7NRH - chains H and A of the 3 polymer chains in the assembly; structure by electron microscopy, 19.00 A resolution (very low resolution: no residue pairs are listed; an interface is given only as per-side residue counts).

# Chain H
Name: Fab fragment HTN-Gn1 Heavy chain
Source organism: Oryctolagus cuniculus
Notes: antibody fragment or engineered binder
Amino-acid sequence (231 residues; row label = number of the first residue in the row):
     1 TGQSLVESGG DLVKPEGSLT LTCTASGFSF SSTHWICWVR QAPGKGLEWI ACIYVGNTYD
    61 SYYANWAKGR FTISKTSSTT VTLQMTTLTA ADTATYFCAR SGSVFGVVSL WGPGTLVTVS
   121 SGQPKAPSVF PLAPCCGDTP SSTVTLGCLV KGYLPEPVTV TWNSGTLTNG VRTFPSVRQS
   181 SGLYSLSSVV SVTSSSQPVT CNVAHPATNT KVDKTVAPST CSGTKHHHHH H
Disordered / not traced: 1-2, 223-231
Disulfide bonds: Cys-23/Cys-98, Cys-37/Cys-52, Cys-136/Cys-221, Cys-148/Cys-201

# Chain A
Name: Envelope polyprotein
Source organism: Hantaan orthohantavirus
UniProt: A0A077D153 (A0A077D153_9VIRU); numbering as in UniProt (aligned over 18-371)
Amino-acid sequence (365 residues; row label = number of the first residue in the row):
    16 TGSLRNVYDM KIECPHTVSF GENSVIGYVE LPPMPLADTA QMVPESSCSM DNHQSINTIT
    76 KYTQVIWRGK ADPGQSSQNS FETVSTEVDL KGTCVLKHKM VEESYRSRKS ITCYDLSCNS
   136 TFCKPTLYMI VPIHACNMMK SCLIALGPYR VQVVYERTYC MTGVLIEGKC FVPDQSVVSI
   196 IKHGIFDIAS VHVVCFFVAV KGNTYKLFEQ VKKSFESTCN DTENKVQGYY ICIVGGNSAP
   256 IYVPTLDDFR SMEAFTGIFK SPHGEDHDLA GEEIASYSIV GPANAKVPHS ASSDTLSLIA
   316 YSGIPSYSSL SILTSSTDAK HVFSPGLFPK LNHTNCDKSA IPLTWTGMID LPGYYEGTKH
   376 HHHHH
Disordered / not traced: 16-20, 265-270, 286-288, 372-380
Sequence notes: cloning artifact (16-17); expression tag (372-380)
Disulfide bonds: Cys-29/Cys-151, Cys-63/Cys-157, Cys-109/Cys-128, Cys-133/Cys-138, Cys-175/Cys-185, Cys-210/Cys-247, Cys-234/Cys-351
Glycans and other covalent adducts: N-acetylglucosamine (NAG) linked to Asn-134

# Chain H / chain A interface
At this resolution (19 A) residue pairs are not listed: 17 residues of chain H and 16 of chain A lie at the interface.
Interface features reported in the paper:
  - epitope / paratope residues, chain A: Trp-82(A)

# In short
Chain H and chain A form an interface of 17 and 16 residues respectively. Covalently linked
N-acetylglucosamine: at Asn-134(A). From the paper: the epitope/paratope residue Trp-82(A).
Chain H is Fab fragment HTN-Gn1 Heavy chain (Oryctolagus cuniculus) and chain A is Envelope polyprotein
(Hantaan orthohantavirus); the structure, Hantaan virus glycoprotein (Gn) in complex with Fab fragment
HTN-Gn1, was determined by electron microscopy together with 7NKS and 7O9S from the same study.
